Entry 6N1V (electron microscopy, 4.00 A resolution); this record covers chains B and A of the 24 polymer chains in the assembly.

== Chain B (and A) ==
Protein: Envelope glycoprotein gp120
Organism: Human immunodeficiency virus 1
Notes: chain A of this document is another copy of the same molecule, construct and numbering; everything in this record applies to it too
UniProtKB: Q2N0S6 (Q2N0S6_9HIV1); the construct lacks a stretch of the UniProt sequence and is renumbered around it, so the offset changes along the chain: 31-141 = UniProt 30-140; 150-185 = UniProt 141-176; 187-309 = UniProt 186-308; 312-321 = UniProt 309-318; 2 more segments
Chain sequence (473 residues; row label = number of the first residue in the row; note: 12 numbers in that range are skipped by the numbering (no residue carries them; nothing is unmodelled there); a row labelled like 185A-185I holds insertion residues (185A, then the next letters in order)):
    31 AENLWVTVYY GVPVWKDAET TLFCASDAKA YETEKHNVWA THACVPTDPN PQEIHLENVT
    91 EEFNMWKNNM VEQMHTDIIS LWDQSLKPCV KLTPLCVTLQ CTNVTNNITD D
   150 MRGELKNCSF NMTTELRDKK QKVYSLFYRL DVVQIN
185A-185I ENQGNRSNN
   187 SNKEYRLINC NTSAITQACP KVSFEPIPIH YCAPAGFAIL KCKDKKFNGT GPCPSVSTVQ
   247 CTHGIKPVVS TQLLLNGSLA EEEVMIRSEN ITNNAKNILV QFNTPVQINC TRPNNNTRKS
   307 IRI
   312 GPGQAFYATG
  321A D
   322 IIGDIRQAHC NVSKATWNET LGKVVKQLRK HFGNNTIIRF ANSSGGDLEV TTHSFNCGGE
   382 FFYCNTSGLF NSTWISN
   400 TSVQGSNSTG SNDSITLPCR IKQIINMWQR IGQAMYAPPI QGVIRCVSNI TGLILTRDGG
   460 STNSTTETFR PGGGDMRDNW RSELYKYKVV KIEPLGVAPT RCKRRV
Not modelled in the structure: 185A-185I, 400-410
Cystine bridges: Cys119-Cys205, Cys126-Cys196, Cys131-Cys157, Cys218-Cys247, Cys228-Cys239, Cys296-Cys331, Cys378-Cys445, Cys385-Cys418
Covalently attached groups: glycan linked to Asn88, Asn137, Asn276, Asn332; N-acetylglucosamine (NAG) linked to Asn133, Asn156, Asn160, Asn197, Asn234, Asn262, Asn295, Asn301, Asn339, Asn363, Asn386, Asn392, Asn448
Construct notes: conflict Asn332 (Thr330 in Q2N0S6), Cys501 (Ala498 in Q2N0S6)

== How chain B and chain A interact ==
Contacting residue pairs (11; chain B residue first):
  Thr123(B) - Arg166(A)
  Cys126(B) - Leu165(A)
  Cys126(B) - Arg166(A)
  Val127(B) - Leu165(A)
  Val127(B) - Asp167(A)
  Thr128(B) - Leu165(A)
  Cys196(B) - Glu164(A)
  Asn197(B) - Glu164(A)
  Thr198(B) - Gly314(A)
  Ser199(B) - Pro313(A)
  Ser199(B) - Gly314(A)
Other interface residues (no listed pair), chain B (9 interface residues in all): Ala200
Other interface residues (no listed pair), chain A (7 interface residues in all): Arg308

== Overview ==
The interface between chain B and chain A involves 9 residues on one side and 7 on the other.
N-acetylglucosamine is covalently linked to Asn133(B), Asn156(B), Asn160(B), Asn197(B), Asn234(B) and
Asn262(B) and 7 more.
Chain B and chain A are both Envelope glycoprotein gp120 (Human immunodeficiency virus 1); the structure,
Cryo-EM structure at 4.0 A resolution of vaccine-elicited antibody A12V163-a.01 in complex with HIV-1 Env
BG505 ..., was determined by electron microscopy, deposited together with 6MPH, 6MQC, 6MQE, 6MQM, 6MQR, 6N16
and 4 further entries.
